Entry 5MJS (electron microscopy, 4.60 A resolution (low resolution: residue-level contacts below are approximate; hydrogen-bond / salt-bridge calls are withheld)); this record covers chains G and H of the 9 polymer chains in the assembly.

== Chain G (and H) ==
Name: Tubulin alpha-1 chain
From: Schizosaccharomyces pombe (strain 972 / ATCC 24843)
Notes: chain H of this document is another copy of the same molecule, construct and numbering; everything in this record applies to it too
UniProt: P04688 (TBA1_SCHPO); numbering as in UniProt (aligned over 1-444)
Amino-acid sequence (444 residues; each row starts with the number of its first residue):
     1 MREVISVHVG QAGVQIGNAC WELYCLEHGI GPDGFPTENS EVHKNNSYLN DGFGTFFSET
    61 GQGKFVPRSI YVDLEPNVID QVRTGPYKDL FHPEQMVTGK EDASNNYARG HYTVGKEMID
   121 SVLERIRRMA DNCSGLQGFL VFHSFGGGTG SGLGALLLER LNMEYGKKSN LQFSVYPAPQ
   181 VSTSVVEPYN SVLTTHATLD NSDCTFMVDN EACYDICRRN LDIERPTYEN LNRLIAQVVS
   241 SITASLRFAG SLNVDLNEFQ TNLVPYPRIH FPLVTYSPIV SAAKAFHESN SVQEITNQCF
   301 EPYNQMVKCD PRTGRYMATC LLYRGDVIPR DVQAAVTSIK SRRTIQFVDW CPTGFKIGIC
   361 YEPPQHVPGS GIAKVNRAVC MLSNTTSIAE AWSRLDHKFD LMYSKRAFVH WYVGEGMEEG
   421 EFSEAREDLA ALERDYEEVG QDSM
Disordered / not traced: 39-48
Small-molecule neighbours: GTP (guanosine-5'-triphosphate): G10, Q11, A12, Q15, D73, E75, D102, S104, N105, S144, G146, G147, G148, T149, G150, T183, E187, N210, Y228, N232
Curated features (UniProtKB/Swiss-Prot):
  - active site: E258
  - binding site (GTP): Q11, E75, S144, G148, T149, T183, N210, N232
  - binding site (Mg(2+)): E75

== Chain G / chain H interface ==
Pairs across the interface (14):
  E59(G) - S289(H)
  T60(G) - E288(H)
  T60(G) - S289(H)
  K64(G) - F286(H)
  K64(G) - H287(H)
  D89(G) - H287(H)
  F91(G) - H287(H)
  H92(G) - H287(H)
  P93(G) - K284(H)
  E94(G) - K284(H)
  E124(G) - E301(H)
  R127(G) - R342(H)
  R128(G) - E301(H)
  N132(G) - E294(H)
Other interface residues (no listed pair), chain G (15 interface residues in all): K88, L90, D131
Other interface residues (no listed pair), chain H (9 interface residues in all): Q293
Interface features reported in the paper:
  - interface residues, chain H: H287(H)

== Overview ==
The interface between chain G and chain H involves 15 residues on one side and 9 on the other. Bound to chain
G: GTP. Curated annotation (UniProt) lists active-site residue E258(G), 8 GTP-binding residues and
Mg2+-binding residue E75(G) on chain G. From the paper: the interface residue H287(H).
Chain G and chain H are both Tubulin alpha-1 chain (Schizosaccharomyces pombe (strain 972 / ATCC 24843)); the
structure, S. pombe microtubule copolymerized with GTP and Mal3-143, was determined by electron microscopy.
